PDB entry 1VQ9 | X-ray diffraction, 2.40 A resolution | chains 0 and M of the 32 polymer chains in the assembly

Chain 0:
Molecule: 23S ribosomal RNA
From: Haloarcula marismortui
Sequence (2922 nucleotides; each row starts with the number of its first residue):
     2 UUGGCUACUAUGCCAGCUGGUGGAUUGCUCGGCUCAGGCGCUGAUGAAGG
    52 ACGUGCCAAGCUGCGAUAAGCCAUGGGGAGCCGCACGGAGGCGAAGAACC
   102 AUGGAUUUCCGAAUGAGAAUCUCUCUAACAAUUGCUUCGCGCAAUGAGGA
   152 ACCCCGAGAACUGAAACAUCUCAGUAUCGGGAGGAACAGAAAACGCAAUG
   202 UGAUGUCGUUAGUAACCGCGAGUGAACGCGAUACAGCCCAAACCGAAGCC
   252 CUCACGGGCAAUGUGGUGUCAGGGCUACCUCUCAUCAGCCGACCGUCUCG
   302 ACGAAGUCUCUUGGAACAGAGCGUGAUACAGGGUGACAACCCCGUACUCG
   352 AGACCAGUACGACGUGCGGUAGUGCCAGAGUAGCGGGGGUUGGAUAUCCC
   402 UCGCGAAUAACGCAGGCAUCGACUGCGAAGGCUAAACACAACCUGAGACC
   452 GAUAGUGAACAAGUAGUGUGAACGAACGCUGCAAAGUACCCUCAGAAGGG
   502 AGGCGAAAUAGAGCAUGAAAUCAGUUGGCGAUCGAGCGACAGGGCAUACA
   552 AGGUCCCUCGACGAAUGACCGACGCGCGAGCGUCCAGUAAGACUCACGGG
   602 AAGCCGAUGUUCUGUCGUACGUUUUGAAAAACGAGCCAGGGAGUGUGUCU
   652 GCAUGGCAAGUCUAACCGGAGUAUCCGGGGAGGCACAGGGAAACCGACAU
   702 GGCCGCAGGGCUUUGCCCGAGGGCCGCCGUCUUCAAGGGCGGGGAGCCAU
   752 GUGGACACGACCCGAAUCCGGACGAUCUACGCAUGGACAAGAUGAAGCGU
   802 GCCGAAAGGCACGUGGAAGUCUGUUAGAGUUGGUGUCCUACAAUACCCUC
   852 UCGUGAUCUAUGUGUAGGGGUGAAAGGCCCAUCGAGUCCGGCAACAGCUG
   902 GUUCCAAUCGAAACAUGUCGAAGCAUGACCUCCGCCGAGGUAGUCUGUGA
   952 GGUAGAGCGACCGAUUGGUGUGUCCGCCUCCGAGAGGAGUCGGCACACCU
  1002 GUCAAACUCCAAACUUACAGACGCCGUUUGACGCGGGGAUUCCGGUGCGC
  1052 GGGGUAAGCCUGUGUACCAGGAGGGGAACAACCCAGAGAUAGGUUAAGGU
  1102 CCCCAAGUGUGGAUUAAGUGUAAUCCUCUGAAGGUGGUCUCGAGCCCUAG
  1152 ACAGCCGGGAGGUGAGCUUAGAAGCAGCUACCCUCUAAGAAAAGCGUAAC
  1202 AGCUUACCGGCCGAGGUUUGAGGCGCCCAAAAUGAUCGGGACUCAAAUCC
  1252 ACCACCGAGACCUGUCCGUACCACUCAUACUGGUAAUCGAGUAGAUUGGC
  1302 GCUCUAAUUGGAUGGAAGUAGGGGUGAAAACUCCUAUGGACCGAUUAGUG
  1352 ACGAAAAUCCUGGCCAUAGUAGCAGCGAUAGUCGGGUGAGAACCCCGACG
  1402 GCCUAAUGGAUAAGGGUUCCUCAGCACUGCUGAUCAGCUGAGGGUUAGCC
  1452 GGUCCUAAGUCAUACCGCAACUCGACUAUGACGAAAUGGGAAACGGGUUA
  1502 AUAUUCCCGUGCCACUAUGCAGUGAAAGUUGACGCCCUGGGGUCGAUCAC
  1552 GCUGGGCAUUCGCCCAGUCGAACCGUCCAACUCCGUGGAAGCCGUAAUGG
  1602 CAGGAAGCGGACGAACGGCGGCAUAGGGAAACGUGAUUCAACCUGGGGCC
  1652 CAUGAAAAGACGAGCAUAGUGUCCGUACCGAGAACCGACACAGGUGUCCA
  1702 UGGCGGCGAAAGCCAAGGCCUGUCGGGAGCAACCAACGUUAGGGAAUUCG
  1752 GCAAGUUAGUCCCGUACCUUCGGAAGAAGGGAUGCCUGCUCCGGAACGGA
  1802 GCAGGUCGCAGUGACUCGGAAGCUCGGACUGUCUAGUAACAACAUAGGUG
  1852 ACCGCAAAUCCGCAAGGACUCGUACGGUCACUGAAUCCUGCCCAGUGCAG
  1902 GUAUCUGAACACCUCGUACAAGAGGACGAAGGACCUGUCAACGGCGGGGG
  1952 UAACUAUGACCCUCUUAAGGUAGCGUAGUACCUUGCCGCAUCAGUAGCGG
  2002 CUUGCAUGAAUGGAUUAACCAGAGCUUCACUGUCCCAACGUUGGGCCCGG
  2052 UGAACUGUACAUUCCAGUGCGGAGUCUGGAGACACCCAGGGGGAAGCGAA
  2102 GACCCUAUGGAGCUUUACUGCAGGCUGUCGCUGAGACGUGGUCGCCGAUG
  2152 UGCAGCAUAGGUAGGAGACACUACACAGGUACCCGCGCUAGCGGGCCACC
  2202 GAGUCAACAGUGAAAUACUACCCGUCGGUGACUGCGACUCUCACUCCGGG
  2252 AGGAGGACACCGAUAGCCGGGCAGUUUGACUGGGGCGGUACGCGCUCGAA
  2302 AAGAUAUCGAGCGCGCCCUAUGGCUAUCUCAGCCGGGACAGAGACCCGGC
  2352 GAAGAGUGCAAGAGCAAAAGAUAGCUUGACAGUGUUCUUCCCAACGAGGA
  2402 ACGCUGACGCGAAAGCGUGGUCUAGCGAACCAAUUAGCCUGCUUGAUGCG
  2452 GGCAAUUGAUGACAGAAAAGCUACCCUAGGGAUAACAGAGUCGUCACUCG
  2502 CAAGAGCACAUAUCGACCGAGUGGCUUGCUACCUCGAUGUCGGUUCCCUC
  2552 CAUCCUGCCCGUGCAGAAGCGGGCAAGGGUGAGGUUGUUCGCCUAUUAAA
  2602 GGAGGUCGUGAGCUGGGUUUAGACCGUCGUGAGACAGGUCGGCUGCUAUC
  2652 UACUGGGUGUGUAAUGGUGUCUGACAAGAACGACCGUAUAGUACGAGAGG
  2702 AACUACGGUUGGUGGCCACUGGUGUACCGGUUGUUCGAGAGAGCACGUGC
  2752 CGGGUAGCCACGCCACACGGGGUAAGAGCUGAACGCAUCUAAGCUCGAAA
  2802 CCCACUUGGAAAAGAGACACCGCCGAGGUCCCGCGUACAAGACGCGGUCG
  2852 AUAGACUCGGGGUGUGCGCGUCGAGGUAACGAGACGUUAAGCCCACGAGC
  2902 ACUAACAGACCAAAGCCAUCAU
Unresolved in the structure: 2-9, 126-127, 715, 971-998, 1560, 1952-1963, 2137-2236, 2339-2343, 2665-2666, 2915-2923
Modified / non-standard residues: 1MA (6-hydro-1-methyladenosine-5'-monophosphate) at position 628, OMU (o2'-methyluridine 5'-monophosphate) at position 2587, OMG (o2'-methylguanosine-5'-monophosphate) at position 2588, UR3 (3-methyluridine-5'-monophoshate) at position 2619, PSU (pseudouridine-5'-monophosphate) at position 2621
Metal / ion sites: Mg2+ site 1 near G28 (its only coordinating residue here); Sr2+ site 1: G33, C34, U457; Na+ site 1: C40, C443; Na+ site 2: G56, A59, G61; Sr2+ site 2: G84, C85 (shared with 1 residue of chain T); Sr2+ site 3: C85, A86, C87 (shared with 1 residue of chain T); Na+ site 3: U107, U108; Mg2+ site 2: U115, G118; Na+ site 4: C130, U146, G147; Na+ site 5: C141, G142; Sr2+ site 4: G147, A183 (shared with Asp157(M) of chain M); Mg2+ site 3: C162, U2276; 2 more K+ sites not listed; 71 more Mg2+ sites not listed; 59 more Na+ sites not listed; 87 more Sr2+ sites not listed
Ligand contacts: sparsomycin (SPS): A2486, C2487, G2540, U2541, UR3_2619, U2620, A2637

Chain M:
Name: 50S Ribosomal Protein L15E
From: Haloarcula marismortui
Sequence (195 residues; row label = number of the first residue in the row; numbering starts at 0):
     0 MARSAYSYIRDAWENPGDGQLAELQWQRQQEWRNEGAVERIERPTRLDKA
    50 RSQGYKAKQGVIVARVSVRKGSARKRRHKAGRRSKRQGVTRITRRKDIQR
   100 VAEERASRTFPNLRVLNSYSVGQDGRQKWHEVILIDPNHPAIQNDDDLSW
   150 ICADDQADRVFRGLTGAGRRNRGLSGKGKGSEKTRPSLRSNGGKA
Unresolved in the structure: 0
Construct notes: conflict Glu13 (Lys14 in 55231501), Ala194 (Gly195 in 55231501)
Metal / ion sites: K+: Arg82 (shared with C162(0), U163(0), U172(0) of chain 0); Mg2+ near Arg85 (its only coordinating residue here); Na+: Ser106, Phe109, Pro110, Leu112; Sr2+: Asp157 (shared with G147(0), A183(0) of chain 0)

Interface between chain 0 and chain M:
Pairs across the interface (263; chain 0 residue first):
  U133(0) - Thr108(M)  hydrogen bond to the sugar
  U133(0) - Pro110(M)  base contact
  U134(0) - Thr108(M)  sugar contact
  U134(0) - Phe109(M)  phosphate contact
  U134(0) - Asn111(M)  hydrogen bond to the sugar
  G135(0) - Arg39(M)  salt bridge to the phosphate
  G135(0) - Ile61(M)  phosphate contact
  G135(0) - Phe109(M)  phosphate contact
  G135(0) - Asn111(M)  hydrogen bond to the sugar
  G135(0) - Asp135(M)  hydrogen bond to the sugar
  C136(0) - Arg39(M)  salt bridge to the phosphate
  C136(0) - Gln58(M)  phosphate contact
  C136(0) - His138(M)  hydrogen bond to the sugar
  U137(0) - Gln58(M)  phosphate contact
  A144(0) - Asn137(M)  sugar contact
  A145(0) - Asn111(M)  sugar contact
  A145(0) - Asn137(M)  sugar contact
  U146(0) - Pro110(M)  sugar contact
  C154(0) - Arg188(M)  salt bridge to the phosphate
  C155(0) - Arg161(M)  hydrogen bond to the sugar
  C155(0) - Arg171(M)  hydrogen bond to the phosphate
  C155(0) - Ser186(M)  hydrogen bond to the phosphate
  C155(0) - Arg188(M)  salt bridge to the phosphate
  C155(0) - Ser189(M)  phosphate contact
  C156(0) - Arg99(M)  hydrogen bond to the phosphate
  C156(0) - Phe160(M)  sugar contact
  C156(0) - Arg161(M)  sugar contact
  C156(0) - Gly162(M)  sugar contact
  C156(0) - Arg171(M)  salt bridge to the phosphate
  C156(0) - Ser186(M)  phosphate contact
  C156(0) - Leu187(M)  hydrogen bond to the phosphate
  C156(0) - Arg188(M)  hydrogen bond to the phosphate
  G157(0) - Lys95(M)  hydrogen bond to the sugar
  G157(0) - Arg99(M)  salt bridge to the phosphate
  G157(0) - Asn170(M)  phosphate contact
  G157(0) - Leu187(M)  phosphate contact
  A158(0) - Arg93(M)  hydrogen bond to the phosphate
  A158(0) - Arg94(M)  salt bridge to the phosphate
  G159(0) - Lys74(M)  phosphate contact
  G159(0) - Arg93(M)  salt bridge to the phosphate
  A160(0) - Arg81(M)  hydrogen bond to the sugar
  A160(0) - Arg85(M)  phosphate contact
  A161(0) - Gly80(M)  sugar contact
  A161(0) - Arg81(M)  phosphate contact
  A161(0) - Arg82(M)  phosphate contact
  A161(0) - Arg85(M)  phosphate contact
  A169(0) - Ser83(M)  phosphate contact
  U170(0) - Arg82(M)  salt bridge to the phosphate
  U170(0) - Ser83(M)  hydrogen bond to the phosphate
  U170(0) - Lys84(M)  hydrogen bond to the phosphate
  C171(0) - Arg82(M)  salt bridge to the phosphate
  C171(0) - Lys84(M)  phosphate contact
  U172(0) - Arg82(M)  hydrogen bond to the base
  C173(0) - Arg82(M)  base contact
  G175(0) - Arg94(M)  hydrogen bond to the base
  G175(0) - Gly191(M)  sugar contact
  G175(0) - Gly192(M)  base contact
  G181(0) - Phe160(M)  hydrogen bond to the base
  G182(0) - Asp157(M)  phosphate contact
  G182(0) - Phe160(M)  sugar contact
  G182(0) - Arg161(M)  sugar contact
  A183(0) - Asp153(M)  phosphate contact
  A183(0) - Asp154(M)  sugar contact
  A183(0) - Ala156(M)  sugar contact
  A183(0) - Asp157(M)  phosphate contact
  A183(0) - Arg161(M)  hydrogen bond to the sugar
  G184(0) - Asp153(M)  phosphate contact
  A187(0) - Arg161(M)  phosphate contact
  C188(0) - Asp154(M)  phosphate contact
  C188(0) - Arg161(M)  salt bridge to the phosphate
  C188(0) - Leu163(M)  phosphate contact
  C188(0) - Arg171(M)  hydrogen bond to the phosphate
  C188(0) - Pro185(M)  hydrogen bond to the sugar
  C188(0) - Ser186(M)  sugar contact
  A189(0) - Arg168(M)  salt bridge to the phosphate
  A189(0) - Arg171(M)  salt bridge to the phosphate
  A189(0) - Leu173(M)  sugar contact
  A189(0) - Arg184(M)  sugar contact
  A189(0) - Pro185(M)  sugar contact
  G190(0) - Leu173(M)  phosphate contact
  G190(0) - Lys176(M)  hydrogen bond to the phosphate
  G190(0) - Arg184(M)  salt bridge to the phosphate
  A191(0) - Lys176(M)  salt bridge to the phosphate
  A192(0) - Lys176(M)  base contact
  A193(0) - Ser174(M)  phosphate contact
  A193(0) - Lys176(M)  phosphate contact
  A194(0) - Lys176(M)  sugar contact
  A194(0) - Gly177(M)  phosphate contact
  C195(0) - Gly177(M)  phosphate contact
  C195(0) - Lys178(M)  hydrogen bond to the phosphate
  A204(0) - Lys176(M)  hydrogen bond to the sugar
  U205(0) - Arg184(M)  phosphate contact
  G206(0) - Arg184(M)  phosphate contact
  G206(0) - Pro185(M)  phosphate contact
  U207(0) - Pro185(M)  phosphate contact
  G225(0) - Lys193(M)  salt bridge to the phosphate
  A226(0) - Lys182(M)  sugar contact
  A227(0) - Glu181(M)  sugar contact
  C239(0) - Asp146(M)  sugar contact
  C240(0) - Asp146(M)  phosphate contact
  A241(0) - Arg50(M)  sugar contact
  A241(0) - Ser51(M)  sugar contact
  A242(0) - Ser3(M)  phosphate contact
  A242(0) - Tyr5(M)  phosphate contact
  A242(0) - Arg50(M)  salt bridge to the phosphate
  A243(0) - Ala1(M)  hydrogen bond to the phosphate
  A243(0) - Ser3(M)  phosphate contact
  C244(0) - Ala1(M)  hydrogen bond to the phosphate
  C250(0) - Lys57(M)  sugar contact
  C250(0) - Gln58(M)  base contact
  C251(0) - Gln58(M)  sugar contact
  C251(0) - His138(M)  sugar contact
  C251(0) - Pro139(M)  phosphate contact
  C251(0) - Ala140(M)  sugar contact
  C251(0) - Asn143(M)  hydrogen bond to the phosphate
  C252(0) - Pro139(M)  phosphate contact
  G259(0) - Gln58(M)  base contact
  C260(0) - Gln58(M)  sugar contact
  A261(0) - Arg42(M)  salt bridge to the phosphate
  A261(0) - Ala56(M)  sugar contact
  A262(0) - Arg42(M)  salt bridge to the phosphate
  U263(0) - Arg42(M)  hydrogen bond to the sugar
  U263(0) - Leu46(M)  phosphate contact
  G264(0) - Tyr5(M)  hydrogen bond to the phosphate
  G264(0) - Leu46(M)  phosphate contact
  G264(0) - Arg50(M)  salt bridge to the phosphate
  G264(0) - Ala56(M)  sugar contact
  U265(0) - Arg50(M)  salt bridge to the phosphate
  U265(0) - Lys55(M)  phosphate contact
  U265(0) - Ala56(M)  hydrogen bond to the phosphate
  G266(0) - Lys55(M)  salt bridge to the phosphate
  G266(0) - Lys57(M)  salt bridge to the phosphate
  G266(0) - Asp144(M)  phosphate contact
  C376(0) - Ala1(M)  hydrogen bond to the sugar
  C377(0) - Arg2(M)  phosphate contact
  A378(0) - Arg9(M)  salt bridge to the phosphate
  G379(0) - Arg9(M)  sugar contact
  G379(0) - Lys48(M)  phosphate contact
  G379(0) - Ser51(M)  hydrogen bond to the base
  A380(0) - Arg9(M)  salt bridge to the phosphate
  A380(0) - Trp12(M)  sugar contact
  A380(0) - Glu13(M)  hydrogen bond to the base
  A380(0) - Lys48(M)  salt bridge to the phosphate
  G381(0) - Glu13(M)  base contact
  G381(0) - Pro15(M)  base contact
  G381(0) - Arg45(M)  salt bridge to the phosphate
  G381(0) - Lys48(M)  salt bridge to the phosphate
  G388(0) - Arg90(M)  sugar contact
  G388(0) - Thr92(M)  base contact
  G389(0) - Arg90(M)  salt bridge to the phosphate
  G389(0) - Ile91(M)  sugar contact
  G390(0) - Lys84(M)  salt bridge to the phosphate
  U391(0) - Lys84(M)  salt bridge to the phosphate
  U391(0) - Arg85(M)  salt bridge to the phosphate
  U391(0) - Lys193(M)  hydrogen bond to the sugar
  U392(0) - Lys182(M)  sugar contact
  U392(0) - Lys193(M)  sugar contact
  G393(0) - Glu181(M)  base contact
  G393(0) - Lys182(M)  hydrogen bond to the base
  G393(0) - Lys193(M)  salt bridge to the phosphate
  G394(0) - Lys178(M)  base contact
  G394(0) - Gly179(M)  base contact
  G394(0) - Glu181(M)  hydrogen bond to the base
  G394(0) - Lys182(M)  base contact
  U398(0) - Gly179(M)  hydrogen bond to the sugar
  C399(0) - Gly172(M)  phosphate contact
  C399(0) - Lys178(M)  phosphate contact
  C399(0) - Gly179(M)  sugar contact
  C399(0) - Thr183(M)  sugar contact
  C399(0) - Ala194(M)  hydrogen bond to the sugar
  C400(0) - Arg94(M)  hydrogen bond to the sugar
  C400(0) - Arg169(M)  phosphate contact
  C400(0) - Asn170(M)  phosphate contact
  C400(0) - Gly172(M)  phosphate contact
  C401(0) - Thr92(M)  hydrogen bond to the base
  C401(0) - Arg93(M)  hydrogen bond to the sugar
  C401(0) - Arg94(M)  sugar contact
  C401(0) - Lys95(M)  phosphate contact
  C401(0) - Asp96(M)  phosphate contact
  C401(0) - Asn170(M)  phosphate contact
  U402(0) - Gly70(M)  phosphate contact
  U402(0) - Thr92(M)  sugar contact
  U402(0) - Asp96(M)  phosphate contact
  U402(0) - Ile97(M)  hydrogen bond to the phosphate
  C403(0) - Lys69(M)  phosphate contact
  C403(0) - Gly70(M)  phosphate contact
  C403(0) - Lys127(M)  salt bridge to the phosphate
  G404(0) - Lys69(M)  salt bridge to the phosphate
  G404(0) - Gln122(M)  phosphate contact
  A407(0) - Asn14(M)  phosphate contact
  U409(0) - Glu13(M)  base contact
  G416(0) - Lys178(M)  salt bridge to the phosphate
  G417(0) - Lys178(M)  hydrogen bond to the phosphate
  G431(0) - Lys48(M)  salt bridge to the phosphate
  G431(0) - Ser51(M)  sugar contact
  G431(0) - Gln52(M)  hydrogen bond to the sugar
  G431(0) - Asn116(M)  hydrogen bond to the phosphate
  G432(0) - Asn116(M)  phosphate contact
  G432(0) - Trp149(M)  sugar contact
  G432(0) - Gly165(M)  hydrogen bond to the phosphate
  C433(0) - Trp149(M)  sugar contact
  C433(0) - Arg158(M)  salt bridge to the phosphate
  C433(0) - Arg168(M)  salt bridge to the phosphate
  U434(0) - Gln155(M)  hydrogen bond to the phosphate
  C770(0) - Ala79(M)  phosphate contact
  C770(0) - Gly80(M)  hydrogen bond to the phosphate
  C770(0) - Arg81(M)  phosphate contact
  G771(0) - Ala79(M)  phosphate contact
  G771(0) - Arg81(M)  salt bridge to the phosphate
  G869(0) - Lys78(M)  sugar contact
  G870(0) - Lys78(M)  phosphate contact
  C1467(0) - Gly35(M)  phosphate contact
  C1467(0) - Ala36(M)  hydrogen bond to the phosphate
  G1468(0) - Ala36(M)  phosphate contact
  C1469(0) - Arg68(M)  salt bridge to the phosphate
  C1469(0) - Arg104(M)  salt bridge to the phosphate
  A1470(0) - Arg68(M)  salt bridge to the phosphate
  A1470(0) - Arg73(M)  hydrogen bond to the phosphate
  A1470(0) - Arg93(M)  salt bridge to the phosphate
  A1470(0) - Lys95(M)  hydrogen bond to the sugar
  A1470(0) - Val100(M)  phosphate contact
  A1471(0) - Val100(M)  phosphate contact
  A1471(0) - Arg104(M)  salt bridge to the phosphate
  A1471(0) - Arg107(M)  hydrogen bond to the phosphate
  C1472(0) - Arg107(M)  salt bridge to the phosphate
  G1863(0) - Arg75(M)  phosphate contact
  C1864(0) - Arg73(M)  sugar contact
  C1864(0) - Lys74(M)  sugar contact
  C1864(0) - Arg75(M)  salt bridge to the phosphate
  G2121(0) - Arg76(M)  base contact
  G2121(0) - Ser83(M)  sugar contact
  G2121(0) - Gln86(M)  hydrogen bond to the base
  C2122(0) - Arg76(M)  hydrogen bond to the base
  C2122(0) - Gln86(M)  hydrogen bond to the sugar
  C2122(0) - Val88(M)  sugar contact
  A2123(0) - Arg76(M)  sugar contact
  A2123(0) - Val88(M)  hydrogen bond to the phosphate
  A2123(0) - Thr89(M)  hydrogen bond to the phosphate
  G2124(0) - Thr89(M)  phosphate contact
  G2131(0) - Gly124(M)  hydrogen bond to the base
  C2132(0) - Asp123(M)  sugar contact
  C2132(0) - Gly124(M)  hydrogen bond to the sugar
  C2243(0) - Trp25(M)  sugar contact
  A2244(0) - Trp25(M)  hydrogen bond to the sugar
  A2244(0) - Gln29(M)  sugar contact
  A2244(0) - Arg32(M)  hydrogen bond to the phosphate
  C2245(0) - Gln29(M)  phosphate contact
  C2245(0) - Arg32(M)  salt bridge to the phosphate
  C2262(0) - Gly124(M)  base contact
  G2263(0) - Lys69(M)  sugar contact
  G2263(0) - Gly70(M)  phosphate contact
  G2263(0) - Ser71(M)  phosphate contact
  G2263(0) - Arg73(M)  sugar contact
  A2264(0) - Ser71(M)  hydrogen bond to the phosphate
  A2266(0) - Arg90(M)  salt bridge to the phosphate
  G2272(0) - Arg76(M)  base contact
  C2273(0) - Arg76(M)  hydrogen bond to the base
  A2274(0) - His77(M)  sugar contact
  A2274(0) - Gly80(M)  phosphate contact
  A2274(0) - Arg81(M)  hydrogen bond to the sugar
  A2274(0) - Gln86(M)  hydrogen bond to the base
  G2275(0) - Gly80(M)  phosphate contact
  G2275(0) - Arg81(M)  sugar contact
Interface residues without a listed pair, chain 0 (121 interface residues in all): A174, U176, A430, A1865, U2265
Interface residues without a listed pair, chain M (121 interface residues in all): Tyr54, Gly59, Ser66, Ala72, Gly87, Leu112, Arg125, Asp145, Thr164

Overview:
The chain 0/chain M interface involves 121 residues from each chain; the contacts include 66 hydrogen bonds
and 49 salt bridges. Polar pairs include U172(0)-Arg82(M), G175(0)-Arg94(M) and G181(0)-Phe160(M). Ligands of
chain 0: sparsomycin. G33(0), C34(0) and U457(0) coordinate Sr2+ site 1.
Chain 0 is 23S ribosomal RNA and chain M is 50S Ribosomal Protein L15E, both from Haloarcula marismortui; the
structure, The structure of CCA-PHE-CAP-BIO and the antibiotic sparsomycin bound to the large ribosomal
subunit of haloarcula ..., was determined by X-ray diffraction, deposited together with 1VQ4, 1VQ5, 1VQ8,
1VQK, 1VQL, 1VQM, 1VQO and 1VQP.
